PDB entry 1S2Y | X-ray diffraction, 2.12 A resolution | chains A and B

[Chain A (and B)]
Protein: Amine oxidase [flavin-containing] B
From: Homo sapiens
Notes: EC 1.4.3.4; chain B of this document is another copy of the same molecule, construct and numbering; everything in this record applies to it too
UniProt: P27338 (AOFB_HUMAN); residues 1-520 here correspond to UniProt positions 0-519 (UniProt number = residue number - 1)
Sequence (520 residues; numbered 1 to 520; the number before each row is that of its first residue):
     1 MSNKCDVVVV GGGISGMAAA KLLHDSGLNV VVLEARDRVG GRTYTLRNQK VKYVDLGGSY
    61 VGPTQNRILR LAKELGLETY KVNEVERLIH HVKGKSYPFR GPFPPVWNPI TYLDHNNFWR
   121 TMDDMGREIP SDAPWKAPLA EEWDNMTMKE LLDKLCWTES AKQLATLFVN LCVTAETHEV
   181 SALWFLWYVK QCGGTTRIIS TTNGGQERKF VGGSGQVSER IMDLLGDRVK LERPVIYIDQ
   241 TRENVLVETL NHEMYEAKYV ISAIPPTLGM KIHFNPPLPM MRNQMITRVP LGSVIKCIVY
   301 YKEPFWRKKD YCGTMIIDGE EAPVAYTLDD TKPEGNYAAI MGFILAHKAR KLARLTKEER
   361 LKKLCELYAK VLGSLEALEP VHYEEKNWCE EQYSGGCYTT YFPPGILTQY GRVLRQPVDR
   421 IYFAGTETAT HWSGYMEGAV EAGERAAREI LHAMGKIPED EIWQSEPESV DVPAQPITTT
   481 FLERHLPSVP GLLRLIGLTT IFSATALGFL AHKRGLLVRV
Unresolved in the structure: 1-2, 502-520 (chain B: 1-2, 497-520)
Covalently attached groups: flavin-adenine dinucleotide (FAD) linked to Cys-397
Ligand contacts: FAD / N-propargyl-1(S)-aminoindan: Val-10, Gly-11, Gly-12, Gly-13, Ile-14, Ser-15, Gly-16, Leu-33, Glu-34, Ala-35, Arg-36, Gly-40, Gly-41, Arg-42, Thr-43, Leu-56, Gly-57, Gly-58, Ser-59, Tyr-60, Leu-171, Cys-172, Ile-198, Ile-199, Gln-206, Arg-233, Pro-234, Val-235, Ala-263, Ile-264, Pro-265, Leu-268, Lys-271, Ile-272, Val-294, Lys-296, Tyr-326, Leu-328, Phe-343, Trp-388, Tyr-393, Tyr-398, Gly-425, Thr-426, Gly-434, Tyr-435, Met-436, Glu-437, Ala-439

[Chain A / chain B interface]
Pairs across the interface (93):
  Asn-145(A) / His-178(B)  hydrogen bond
  Glu-150(A) / Glu-150(B)
  His-178(A) / Asn-145(B)  hydrogen bond
  His-178(A) / Pro-404(B)
  His-178(A) / Gly-405(B)
  Glu-179(A) / Pro-404(B)
  Val-235(A) / His-273(B)
  Ile-236(A) / Ile-236(B)  hydrophobic
  Ile-236(A) / His-273(B)
  Tyr-237(A) / Leu-250(B)  hydrophobic
  Glu-248(A) / His-252(B)  salt bridge
  Leu-250(A) / Tyr-237(B)  hydrophobic
  His-252(A) / Glu-248(B)  salt bridge
  His-252(A) / His-252(B)  hydrogen bond
  Thr-267(A) / Met-270(B)
  Thr-267(A) / Thr-287(B)
  Leu-268(A) / Met-270(B)  hydrophobic
  Met-270(A) / Thr-267(B)
  Met-270(A) / Leu-268(B)  hydrophobic
  Met-270(A) / Met-270(B)  hydrophobic
  Met-270(A) / Lys-271(B)  hydrogen bond (backbone-side chain)
  Lys-271(A) / Met-270(B)  hydrogen bond (side chain-backbone)
  Lys-271(A) / Ile-272(B)  hydrogen bond (side chain-backbone)
  Lys-271(A) / His-273(B)  hydrogen bond (backbone-side chain)
  Ile-272(A) / Lys-271(B)  hydrogen bond (backbone-side chain)
  Ile-272(A) / Gln-392(B)
  His-273(A) / Pro-234(B)
  His-273(A) / Val-235(B)
  His-273(A) / Ile-236(B)
  His-273(A) / Lys-271(B)  hydrogen bond (side chain-backbone)
  His-273(A) / Gln-392(B)
  His-273(A) / Tyr-393(B)  hydrogen bond
  Phe-274(A) / Gln-392(B)  hydrogen bond (backbone-side chain)
  Met-280(A) / Ala-353(B)  hydrophobic
  Met-280(A) / Asn-387(B)
  Met-280(A) / Cys-389(B)
  Met-280(A) / Glu-390(B)
  Met-281(A) / Arg-350(B)
  Asn-283(A) / Cys-389(B)  hydrogen bond (side chain-backbone)
  Asn-283(A) / Glu-390(B)
  Asn-283(A) / Glu-391(B)  hydrogen bond (side chain-backbone)
  Asn-283(A) / Gln-392(B)
  Gln-284(A) / Leu-291(B)
  Gln-284(A) / Gly-292(B)  hydrogen bond (side chain-backbone)
  Gln-284(A) / Ser-293(B)  hydrogen bond
  Gln-284(A) / Cys-389(B)  hydrogen bond
  Gln-284(A) / Gly-395(B)  hydrogen bond (side chain-backbone)
  Gln-284(A) / Gly-396(B)
  Thr-287(A) / Thr-267(B)
  Thr-287(A) / Thr-287(B)
  Thr-287(A) / Pro-290(B)
  Arg-288(A) / Pro-290(B)
  Arg-288(A) / Leu-291(B)  hydrogen bond (side chain-backbone)
  Arg-288(A) / Ser-293(B)  hydrogen bond
  Arg-288(A) / Tyr-401(B)
  Pro-290(A) / Thr-287(B)
  Pro-290(A) / Arg-288(B)
  Leu-291(A) / Gln-284(B)
  Leu-291(A) / Arg-288(B)  hydrogen bond (backbone-side chain)
  Gly-292(A) / Gln-284(B)  hydrogen bond (backbone-side chain)
  Ser-293(A) / Gln-284(B)  hydrogen bond
  Ser-293(A) / Arg-288(B)  hydrogen bond
  Ser-293(A) / Tyr-410(B)  hydrogen bond
  His-347(A) / Gln-409(B)
  Arg-350(A) / Met-281(B)
  Arg-350(A) / Gln-409(B)  hydrogen bond
  Arg-350(A) / Tyr-410(B)  hydrogen bond
  Ala-353(A) / Met-280(B)  hydrophobic
  Asn-387(A) / Met-280(B)
  Cys-389(A) / Met-280(B)  hydrophobic
  Cys-389(A) / Asn-283(B)  hydrogen bond (backbone-side chain)
  Cys-389(A) / Gln-284(B)  hydrogen bond
  Glu-390(A) / Met-280(B)
  Glu-390(A) / Asn-283(B)
  Glu-391(A) / Asn-283(B)  hydrogen bond (backbone-side chain)
  Gln-392(A) / Ile-272(B)
  Gln-392(A) / His-273(B)
  Gln-392(A) / Phe-274(B)  hydrogen bond (side chain-backbone)
  Gln-392(A) / Asn-283(B)
  Tyr-393(A) / His-273(B)  hydrogen bond
  Gly-395(A) / Gln-284(B)  hydrogen bond (backbone-side chain)
  Gly-396(A) / Gln-284(B)
  Tyr-401(A) / Arg-288(B)
  Tyr-401(A) / Ile-406(B)
  Pro-404(A) / His-178(B)
  Pro-404(A) / Glu-179(B)
  Pro-404(A) / Pro-404(B)  hydrophobic
  Gly-405(A) / His-178(B)
  Ile-406(A) / Tyr-401(B)
  Gln-409(A) / His-347(B)
  Gln-409(A) / Arg-350(B)  hydrogen bond
  Tyr-410(A) / Ser-293(B)  hydrogen bond
  Tyr-410(A) / Arg-350(B)  hydrogen bond
Other interface residues (no listed pair), chain A (51 interface residues in all): Thr-147, Pro-234, Gly-269, Pro-277, Leu-278, Val-289, Pro-403
Other interface residues (no listed pair), chain B (50 interface residues in all): Thr-147, Gly-269, Pro-277, Val-289, Pro-403

[In short]
51 residues of chain A and 50 residues of chain B are in contact, with 35 hydrogen bonds and 2 salt bridges.
Polar pairs include Glu-248(A)/His-252(B), Asn-145(A)/His-178(B) and His-252(A)/His-252(B). Chain A binds FAD
/ N-propargyl-1(S)-aminoindan.
Chain A and chain B are both Amine oxidase [flavin-containing] B (Homo sapiens); the structure, Crystal
structure of MAOB in complex with N-propargyl-1(S)-aminoindan, was determined by X-ray diffraction together
with 1S2Q, 1S3B and 1S3E from the same study.
